6MK0 - chains A and B; structure by X-ray diffraction, 3.00 A resolution.

[Chain A]
Molecule: Integrin alpha-V
Organism: Homo sapiens
UniProt: P06756 (ITAV_HUMAN); residues 1-954 here correspond to UniProt positions 31-984 (UniProt number = residue number + 30)
Amino-acid sequence (954 residues; row label = number of the first residue in the row):
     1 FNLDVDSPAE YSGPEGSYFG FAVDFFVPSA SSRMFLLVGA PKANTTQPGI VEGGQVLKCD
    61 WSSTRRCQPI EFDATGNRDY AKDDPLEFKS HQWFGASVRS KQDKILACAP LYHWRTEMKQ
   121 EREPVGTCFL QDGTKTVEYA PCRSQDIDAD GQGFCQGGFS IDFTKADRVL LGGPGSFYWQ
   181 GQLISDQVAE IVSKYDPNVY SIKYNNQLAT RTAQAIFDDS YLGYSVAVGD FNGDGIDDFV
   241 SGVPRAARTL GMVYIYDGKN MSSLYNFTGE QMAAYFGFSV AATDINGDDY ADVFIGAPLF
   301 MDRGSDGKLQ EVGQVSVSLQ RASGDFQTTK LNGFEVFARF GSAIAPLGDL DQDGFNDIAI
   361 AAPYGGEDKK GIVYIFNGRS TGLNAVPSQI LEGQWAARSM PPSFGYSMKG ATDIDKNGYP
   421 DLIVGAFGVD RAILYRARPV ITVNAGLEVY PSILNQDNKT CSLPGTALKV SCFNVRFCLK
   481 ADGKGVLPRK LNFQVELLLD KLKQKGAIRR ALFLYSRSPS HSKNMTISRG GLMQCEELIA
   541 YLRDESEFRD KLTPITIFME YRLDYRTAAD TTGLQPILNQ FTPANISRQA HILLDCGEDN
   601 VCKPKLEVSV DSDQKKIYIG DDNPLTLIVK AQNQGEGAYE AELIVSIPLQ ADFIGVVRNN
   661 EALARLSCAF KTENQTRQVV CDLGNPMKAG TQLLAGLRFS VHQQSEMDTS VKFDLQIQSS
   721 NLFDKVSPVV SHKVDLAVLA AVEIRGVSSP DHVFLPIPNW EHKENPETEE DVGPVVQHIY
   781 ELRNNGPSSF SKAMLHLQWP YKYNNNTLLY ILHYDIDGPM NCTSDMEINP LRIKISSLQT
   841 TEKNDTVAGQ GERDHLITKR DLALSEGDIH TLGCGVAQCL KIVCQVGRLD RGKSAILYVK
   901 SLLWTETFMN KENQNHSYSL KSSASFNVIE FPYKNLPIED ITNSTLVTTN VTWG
Unresolved in the structure: 836-869
Disulfide bonds: C59-C67, C108-C128, C142-C155, C461-C472, C478-C535, C596-C602, C668-C681, C822-C884, C874-C879
Covalent attachments: N-acetylglucosamine (NAG) linked to N44, N260, N458, N585, N805, N821, N943, N950; glycan linked to N266
Bound ions: Mn2+ site 1: D230, N232, D234, I236, D238; Mn2+ site 2: D284, N286, D288, Y290, D292; Mn2+ site 3: D349, D351, D353, F355, D357; Mn2+ site 4: D413, D415, N417, Y419, D421; Mn2+ site 5: C596, D599, V601, E636
Small-molecule neighbours: JUY ((2S)-2-[(1,3-benzothiazole-2-carbonyl)amino]-4-{[5-(1,8-naphthyridin-2-yl)pentanoyl]amino}butanoic acid): D150, F177, Y178, Q180, T212, A213, A215, D218
From the paper describing this entry:
  - binding site for JUY: Y178, D218

[Chain B]
Molecule: Integrin beta-3
Organism: Homo sapiens
UniProt: P05106 (ITB3_HUMAN), isoform P05106-3; residues 4-690 here correspond to UniProt positions 30-716 (UniProt number = residue number + 26)
Amino-acid sequence (687 residues; row label = number of the first residue in the row):
     4 ICTTRGVSSC QQCLAVSPMC AWCSDEALPL GSPRCDLKEN LLKDNCAPES IEFPVSEARV
    64 LEDRPLSDKG SGDSSQVTQV SPQRIALRLR PDDSKNFSIQ VRQVEDYPVD IYYLMDLSYS
   124 MKDDLWSIQN LGTKLATQMR KLTSNLRIGF GAFVDKPVSP YMYISPPEAL ENPCYDMKTT
   184 CLPMFGYKHV LTLTDQVTRF NEEVKKQSVS RNRDAPEGGF DAIMQATVCD EKIGWRNDAS
   244 HLLVFTTDAK THIALDGRLA GIVQPNDGQC HVGSDNHYSA STTMDYPSLG LMTEKLSQKN
   304 INLIFAVTEN VVNLYQNYSE LIPGTTVGVL SMDSSNVLQL IVDAYGKIRS KVELEVRDLP
   364 EELSLSFNAT CLNNEVIPGL KSCMGLKIGD TVSFSIEAKV RGCPQEKEKS FTIKPVGFKD
   424 SLIVQVTFDC DCACQAQAEP NSHRCNNGNG TFECGVCRCG PGWLGSQCEC SEEDYRPSQQ
   484 DECSPREGQP VCSQRGECLC GQCVCHSSDF GKITGKYCEC DDFSCVRYKG EMCSGHGQCS
   544 CGDCLCDSDW TGYYCNCTTR TDTCMSSNGL LCSGRGKCEC GSCVCIQPGS YGDTCEKCPT
   604 CPDACTFKKE CVECKKFDRG ALHDENTCNR YCRDEIESVK ELKDTGKDAV NCTYKNEDDC
   664 VVRFQYYEDS SGKSILYVVE EPECPKG
Swiss-Prot annotation at these positions:
  - region: C177 to C184 (Involved in CX3CL1-, NRG1-, FGF1- and IGF1-binding), Q267 to M287 (CX3CL1-binding)
  - binding site (Mg(2+)): S121, S123, E220
  - binding site (Ca(2+)): S123, D126, D127, D158, N215, D217, P219, E220, D251, M335
  - glycosylation (N-linked (GlcNAc...) asparagine): N99, N320, N371, N452, N559, N654
Disulfide bonds: C5-C23, C13-C435, C16-C38, C26-C49, C177-C184, C232-C273, C374-C386, C406-C433, C437-C457, C448-C460, C462-C471, C473-C503, C486-C501, C495-C506, C508-C521, C523-C544, C528-C542, C536-C547, C549-C558, C560-C583, C567-C581, C575-C586, C588-C598, C601-C604, C608-C655, C614-C635, C617-C631, C663-C687
Covalent attachments: N-acetylglucosamine (NAG) linked to N99, N320, N371, N654; glycan linked to N559
Bound ions: Mn2+ site 1: S121, E220 (together with JUY); Mn2+ site 2: S123, D126, D127, M335; Mn2+ site 3: D158, N215, D217, P219, E220
Small-molecule neighbours: JUY ((2S)-2-[(1,3-benzothiazole-2-carbonyl)amino]-4-{[5-(1,8-naphthyridin-2-yl)pentanoyl]amino}butanoic acid): S121, Y122, C177, M180, T182, S213, R214, N215, R216, D217, A218, E220
From the paper describing this entry:
  - binding site for JUY: Y122, M180, R214
  - contacts within the chain: D179-R214 (salt bridge), Q319-S674 (hydrogen bond)
  - post-translational modification sites: N654
  - specificity-determining residues: M180, R214 (proposed by the authors, not directly observed)
  - conformationally variable residues (domain motion): Q319

[How chain A and chain B interact]
Contacting residue pairs - 115 pairs, chain A then chain B:
  Y18(A) - V266(B)  hydrophobic
  F21(A) - R261(B)
  F21(A) - V266(B)  hydrophobic
  W93(A) - G264(B)
  L111(A) - L262(B)
  L111(A) - G264(B)
  H113(A) - S162(B)  hydrogen bond
  Q120(A) - P170(B)
  E121(A) - S168(B)
  R122(A) - I167(B)
  R122(A) - S168(B)  hydrogen bond (backbone-side chain)
  F154(A) - P163(B)  hydrophobic
  F154(A) - R216(B)
  Q156(A) - P163(B)
  Q156(A) - L262(B)  hydrogen bond (side chain-backbone)
  F159(A) - R261(B)
  F159(A) - L262(B)  hydrophobic
  P174(A) - L262(B)  hydrophobic
  Y178(A) - R216(B)
  W179(A) - P163(B)  hydrophobic
  W179(A) - R216(B)
  W179(A) - D217(B)
  W179(A) - L262(B)
  D218(A) - K253(B)
  D219(A) - A218(B)
  D219(A) - P219(B)
  D219(A) - K253(B)  salt bridge
  Y221(A) - H255(B)
  Y221(A) - D259(B)
  Y221(A) - L262(B)  hydrophobic
  Y224(A) - L258(B)  hydrogen bond (side chain-backbone)
  Y224(A) - R261(B)
  Y224(A) - L262(B)  hydrophobic
  R245(A) - P219(B)
  R245(A) - K253(B)
  R245(A) - T254(B)  hydrogen bond (side chain-backbone)
  R245(A) - H255(B)
  R245(A) - I256(B)
  R245(A) - D259(B)  salt bridge
  R248(A) - L317(B)
  T249(A) - I256(B)
  T249(A) - Y321(B)  hydrogen bond
  Q271(A) - L324(B)
  M272(A) - L292(B)
  M272(A) - N320(B)
  M272(A) - Y321(B)  hydrophobic
  M272(A) - L324(B)
  A273(A) - I256(B)  hydrophobic
  A273(A) - L292(B)  hydrophobic
  Y275(A) - I256(B)  hydrophobic
  Y275(A) - A257(B)
  Y275(A) - L258(B)  hydrogen bond (side chain-backbone)
  Y275(A) - D259(B)  hydrogen bond
  F278(A) - L258(B)  hydrophobic
  L299(A) - A257(B)  hydrophobic
  L299(A) - S291(B)
  M301(A) - L324(B)  hydrophobic
  R303(A) - R563(B)
  R303(A) - D565(B)  salt bridge
  G304(A) - R563(B)
  S305(A) - D552(B)
  S305(A) - R563(B)
  D306(A) - D552(B)  hydrogen bond (backbone-side chain)
  D306(A) - R563(B)
  G307(A) - R563(B)
  G307(A) - D565(B)
  K308(A) - E358(B)  salt bridge
  L309(A) - L324(B)
  E311(A) - S291(B)  hydrogen bond
  F337(A) - G293(B)
  F337(A) - L294(B)
  F337(A) - E297(B)
  R339(A) - L258(B)
  Y364(A) - P268(B)  hydrophobic
  M400(A) - V266(B)
  M400(A) - Q267(B)
  P401(A) - P268(B)
  Y406(A) - R261(B)  hydrogen bond
  F427(A) - V266(B)  hydrophobic
  K501(A) - D512(B)  salt bridge
  L502(A) - H509(B)
  L502(A) - S510(B)
  K503(A) - E500(B)
  K503(A) - H509(B)
  A507(A) - E475(B)
  E547(A) - E476(B)
  R549(A) - P480(B)
  R549(A) - Q483(B)  hydrogen bond
  D550(A) - E500(B)
  T553(A) - E500(B)
  D652(A) - Y531(B)
  D652(A) - K532(B)
  I654(A) - R530(B)
  I654(A) - Y531(B)
  R658(A) - S527(B)  hydrogen bond (side chain-backbone)
  S667(A) - R498(B)
  R745(A) - P591(B)
  R745(A) - G592(B)
  R745(A) - T603(B)  hydrogen bond
  G746(A) - T603(B)
  V747(A) - T603(B)
  V747(A) - C604(B)
  S749(A) - D606(B)
  F754(A) - T656(B)
  F754(A) - Y657(B)  hydrophobic
  F754(A) - K658(B)
  P758(A) - R666(B)
  E781(A) - G592(B)
  E781(A) - Y594(B)  hydrogen bond
  E781(A) - P602(B)
  E781(A) - T603(B)
  R783(A) - Y594(B)
  S894(A) - Y594(B)
  I896(A) - Y594(B)
  I896(A) - P602(B)  hydrophobic
Interface residues without a listed pair, chain A (74 interface residues in all): P124, A149, P298, G506, S546, G655, P750, I779, G954
Interface residues without a listed pair, chain B (71 interface residues in all): Y164, P169, A263, E323, K384, S474, V507, C528, S551, Y557, P605, V664

[Overview]
74 residues of chain A face 71 of chain B across their interface, with 15 hydrogen bonds and 5 salt bridges.
Polar pairs include D219(A)-K253(B), R245(A)-D259(B) and R303(A)-D565(B). From the paper: a binding site for
JUY at Y178(A), D218(A) and Y122(B) among others; specificity determinants M180(B) and R214(B).
Chain A is Integrin alpha-V and chain B is Integrin beta-3, both from Homo sapiens; the structure, Integrin
AlphaVBeta3 ectodomain bound to antagonist TDI-4161, was determined by X-ray diffraction.
